9ILP - chains b and E of the 24 polymer chains in the assembly; structure by electron microscopy, 3.40 A resolution.

[Chain b]
Name: Head completion protein
From: Escherichia phage T5
UniProt: Q6QGD9 (HCP_BPT5); residues 1-170 here = UniProt positions 1-170
Amino-acid sequence (170 residues; numbered 1 to 170; the number before each row is that of its first residue):
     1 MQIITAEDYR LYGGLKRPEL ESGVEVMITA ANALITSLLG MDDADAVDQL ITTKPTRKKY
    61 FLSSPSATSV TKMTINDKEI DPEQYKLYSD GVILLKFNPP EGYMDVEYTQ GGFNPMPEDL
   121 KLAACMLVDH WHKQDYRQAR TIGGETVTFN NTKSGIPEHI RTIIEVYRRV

[Chain E]
Name: Portal protein pb7
From: Escherichia phage T5
UniProt: Q6QGD5 (PORTL_BPT5); numbering as in UniProt (aligned over 1-403)
Amino-acid sequence (403 residues; each row starts with the number of its first residue):
     1 MGFKSWITEK LNPGQRIIRD MEPVSHRTNR KPFTTGQAYS KIEILNRTAN MVIDSAAECS
    61 YTVGDKYNIV TYANGVKTKT LDTLLNVRPN PFMDISTFRR LVVTDLLFEG CAYIYWDGTS
   121 LYHVPAALMQ VEADANKFIK KFIFNNQINY RVDEIIFIKD NSYVCGTNSQ ISGQSRVATV
   181 IDSLEKRSKM LNFKEKFLDN GTVIGLILET DEILNKKLRE RKQEELQLDY NPSTGQSSVL
   241 ILDGGMKAKP YSQISSFKDL DFKEDIEGFN KSICLAFGVP QVLLDGGNNA NIRPNIELFY
   301 YMTIIPMLNK LTSSLTFFFG YKITPNTKEV AALTPDKEAE AKHLTSLVNN GIITGNEARS
   361 ELNLEPLDDE QMNKIRIPAN VAGSATGVSG QEGGRPKGST EGD
Not modelled in the structure: 1-10, 378-403
Curated features (UniProtKB/Swiss-Prot):
  - site: Lys10, Leu11 (Cleavage)

[How chain b and chain E interact]
Contacting residue pairs (31; chain b residue first):
  Thr52(b) - Gln236(E)
  Lys54(b) - Gly235(E)
  Pro55(b) - Thr234(E)
  Thr56(b) - Thr234(E)
  Arg57(b) - Leu228(E)
  Arg57(b) - Asp229(E)  salt bridge
  Lys59(b) - Glu224(E)  salt bridge
  Lys59(b) - Leu228(E)
  Phe61(b) - Arg221(E)
  Phe61(b) - Glu224(E)
  Phe61(b) - Glu225(E)
  Phe61(b) - Leu228(E)  hydrophobic
  Leu62(b) - Arg221(E)  hydrogen bond (backbone-side chain)
  Pro65(b) - Arg221(E)
  Asp90(b) - Arg221(E)
  Gly91(b) - Arg221(E)
  Val92(b) - Arg221(E)
  Lys153(b) - Glu212(E)  salt bridge
  Arg161(b) - Gly244(E)  hydrogen bond (side chain-backbone)
  Glu165(b) - Glu212(E)
  Glu165(b) - Ile213(E)
  Glu165(b) - Leu214(E)
  Glu165(b) - Gly244(E)
  Val166(b) - Ile213(E)
  Val166(b) - Asn215(E)
  Arg169(b) - Leu214(E)
  Arg169(b) - Leu218(E)  hydrogen bond (side chain-backbone)
  Arg169(b) - Arg219(E)
  Arg169(b) - Lys222(E)
  Arg169(b) - Met246(E)
  Val170(b) - Leu218(E)  hydrophobic
Other interface residues (no listed pair), chain b (20 interface residues in all): Ser63, Arg168
Other interface residues (no listed pair), chain E (23 interface residues in all): Asp211, Lys217, Pro232, Ser233, Asp243, Gly245

[Summary]
20 residues of chain b face 23 of chain E across their interface; the contacts include 3 hydrogen bonds and 3
salt bridges. Polar contacts include Arg57(b)-Asp229(E), Lys59(b)-Glu224(E) and Lys153(b)-Glu212(E).
Chain b is Head completion protein and chain E is Portal protein pb7, both from Escherichia phage T5; the
structure, Structure of the bacteriophage T5 portal complex, was determined by electron microscopy together
with 8ZVI, 9IMV and 9IOZ from the same study.
